5O4A - chain A; structure by X-ray diffraction, 2.01 A resolution.

[Chain A]
Molecule: Fibroblast growth factor receptor 1
From: Homo sapiens
Notes: EC 2.7.10.1
UniProtKB: P11362 (FGFR1_HUMAN); numbering as in UniProt (aligned over 458-765)
Amino-acid sequence (309 residues; each row starts with the number of its first residue):
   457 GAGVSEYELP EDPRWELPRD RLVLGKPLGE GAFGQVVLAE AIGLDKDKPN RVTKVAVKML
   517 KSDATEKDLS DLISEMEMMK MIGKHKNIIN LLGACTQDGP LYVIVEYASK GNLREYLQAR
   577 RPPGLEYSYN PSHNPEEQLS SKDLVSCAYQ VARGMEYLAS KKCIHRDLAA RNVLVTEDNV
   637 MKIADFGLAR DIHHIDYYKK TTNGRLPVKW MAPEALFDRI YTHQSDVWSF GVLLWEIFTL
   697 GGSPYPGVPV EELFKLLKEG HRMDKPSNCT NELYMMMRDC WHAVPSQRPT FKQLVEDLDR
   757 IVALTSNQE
Disordered / not traced: 457-463, 581-591, 765
Covalent attachments: compound 9K8 linked to K514
Construct notes: expression tag (457); conflict A488 (Cys in P11362), S584 (Cys in P11362)
Ligand contacts: 9K8 ([(2R,3S,4R,5R)-5-(6-aminopurin-9-yl)-3,4-bis(oxidanyl)oxolan-2-yl]methyl 4-ethyl-3-fluorosulfonyl-benzoate): L484, G485, E486, G487, F489, G490, Q491, V492, A512, E531, I545, V561, E562, Y563, A564, L630, D641
Swiss-Prot annotation at these positions:
  - active site: D623 (Proton acceptor)
  - binding site (ATP): L484 to G487, F489, G490, K514, E562 to A564, N568, R627, D641
  - modified residue (Phosphotyrosine): Y463, Y583, Y585, Y653, Y654, Y730

[Overview]
Covalently linked compound 9K8: at K514. From UniProt: active-site residue D623 and 13 ATP-binding residues.
Chain A is Fibroblast growth factor receptor 1 (Homo sapiens); the structure, Human FGF in complex with a
covalent inhibitor, was determined by X-ray diffraction, deposited together with 5O49.
